1J2Q - chains D and E of the 14 polymer chains in the assembly; structure by X-ray diffraction, 2.83 A resolution.

== Chain D (and E) ==
Molecule: Proteasome alpha subunit
Source organism: Archaeoglobus fulgidus
Notes: EC 3.4.25.1; chain E of this document is another copy of the same molecule, construct and numbering; everything in this record applies to it too
UniProt: O29760 (PSMA_ARCFU); the construct lacks a stretch of the UniProt sequence and is renumbered around it, so the offset changes along the chain: 10-144 = UniProt 10-144; 146-220 = UniProt 145-219; 221-233 = UniProt 221-233
Amino-acid sequence (237 residues; row label = number of the first residue in the row; note: 1 number in that range is skipped by the numbering (no residue carries it; nothing is unmodelled there); a row labelled like 233A-233M holds insertion residues (233A, then the next letters in order)):
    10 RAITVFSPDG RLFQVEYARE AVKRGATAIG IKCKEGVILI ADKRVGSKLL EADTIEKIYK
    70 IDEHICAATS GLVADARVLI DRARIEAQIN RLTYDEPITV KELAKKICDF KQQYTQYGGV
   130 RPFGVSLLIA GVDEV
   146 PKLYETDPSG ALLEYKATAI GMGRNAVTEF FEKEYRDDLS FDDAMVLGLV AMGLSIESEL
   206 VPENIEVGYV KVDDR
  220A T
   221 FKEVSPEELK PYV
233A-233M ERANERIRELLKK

== Chain D / chain E interface ==
Contacting residue pairs - 58 pairs, chain D then chain E:
  Arg-10(D) with Arg-10(E); Ala-11(E); Ile-12(E)
  Ala-11(D) with Ala-11(E); Ile-12(E), hydrophobic
  Thr-13(D) with Arg-130(E)
  Val-14(D) with Ile-12(E), hydrophobic; Gln-23(E)
  Phe-15(D) with Gln-23(E); Tyr-26(E); Ala-27(E), hydrophobic; Leu-81(E), hydrophobic; Arg-130(E); Pro-131(E); Gly-133(E)
  Ser-16(D) with Tyr-26(E)
  Pro-17(D) with Tyr-26(E), hydrophobic; Glu-29(E)
  Asp-18(D) with Glu-29(E); Arg-33(E), hydrogen bond (backbone-side chain)
  Gly-19(D) with Tyr-26(E); Glu-29(E); Ala-30(E)
  Leu-21(D) with Arg-130(E)
  Lys-41(D) with Glu-60(E), salt bridge
  Cys-117(D) with Arg-86(E)
  Asp-118(D) with Arg-86(E), salt bridge
  Gln-121(D) with Ala-83(E); Asp-84(E); Val-87(E)
  Thr-124(D) with Arg-130(E), hydrogen bond (backbone-side chain)
  Gln-125(D) with Tyr-123(E); Val-129(E); Arg-130(E); Phe-132(E)
  Tyr-126(D) with Tyr-123(E), hydrogen bond; Gly-128(E); Val-129(E), hydrophobic
  Gly-127(D) with Gly-128(E), hydrogen bond (backbone-backbone)
  Ser-154(D) with Ala-83(E)
  Gly-155(D) with Ala-83(E); Arg-86(E), hydrogen bond (backbone-side chain)
  Ala-156(D) with Val-82(E), hydrophobic; Ala-83(E)
  Glu-159(D) with Leu-59(E); Glu-60(E), hydrogen bond (backbone-backbone); Thr-63(E), hydrogen bond
  Tyr-160(D) with Leu-58(E); Leu-59(E)
  Lys-161(D) with Lys-57(E); Leu-58(E), hydrogen bond (backbone-backbone); Leu-59(E); Glu-60(E), salt bridge
  Ala-162(D) with Leu-58(E)
  Thr-173(D) with Leu-58(E)
  Glu-177(D) with Ser-56(E), hydrogen bond; Lys-57(E), hydrogen bond (side chain-backbone); Leu-58(E)
Also at the interface, not in a pair above, chain D (30 interface residues in all): Lys-114, Leu-157, Phe-176
Also at the interface, not in a pair above, chain E (29 interface residues in all): Ala-61

== In short ==
30 residues of chain D face 29 of chain E across their interface; the contacts include 10 hydrogen bonds and 3
salt bridges. Among the polar pairs are Lys-41(D)/Glu-60(E), Asp-118(D)/Arg-86(E) and Lys-161(D)/Glu-60(E).
Chain D and chain E are both Proteasome alpha subunit (Archaeoglobus fulgidus); the structure, 20S proteasome
in complex with calpain-Inhibitor I from archaeoglobus fulgidus, was determined by X-ray diffraction together
with 1J2P from the same study.
